PDB entry 7KQ1 | X-ray diffraction, 3.30 A resolution | chains A and B of the 6 polymer chains in the assembly

Chain A:
Name: Proliferating cell nuclear antigen
From: Homo sapiens
UniProtKB: P12004 (PCNA_HUMAN); numbering as in UniProt (aligned over 1-259)
Sequence (259 residues; each row starts with the number of its first residue):
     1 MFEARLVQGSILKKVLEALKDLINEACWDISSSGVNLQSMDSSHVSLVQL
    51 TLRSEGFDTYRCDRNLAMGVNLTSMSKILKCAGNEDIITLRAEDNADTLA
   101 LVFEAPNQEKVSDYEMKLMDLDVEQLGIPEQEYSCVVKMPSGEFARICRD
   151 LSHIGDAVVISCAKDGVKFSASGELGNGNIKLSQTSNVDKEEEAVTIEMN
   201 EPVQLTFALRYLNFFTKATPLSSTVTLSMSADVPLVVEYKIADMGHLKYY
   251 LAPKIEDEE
Disordered / not traced: 258-259
Swiss-Prot annotation at these positions:
  - DNA-binding region: Arg61 to Lys80
  - modified residue: Lys14 (N6-acetyllysine), Lys77 (N6-acetyllysine), Lys80 (N6-acetyllysine), Tyr211 (Phosphotyrosine), Lys248 (N6-acetyllysine)
  - cross-link (Glycyl lysine isopeptide (Lys-Gly)): Lys164 (interchain with G-Cter in SUMO2), Lys254 (interchain with G-Cter in SUMO2)

Chain B:
Name: Lys-arg-arg-gln-thr-ser-met-thr-asp-phe-tyr-his-ser-lys-arg
Sequence (15 residues; numbered 141 to 155; the number before each row is that of its first residue):
   141 KRRQTSMTDFYHSKR
From the paper describing this entry:
  - contacts within the chain: Thr145-Asp149, Ser146-Asp149 (backbone contact)
  - mutagenesis - Q144D, Q144K, Q144M (Kd 1.54 uM), Q144N, Q144S (Kd 1.03 uM), T145K, T145R (7-fold), M147A (Kd 7.59 uM), M147L (Kd 20.5 nM), M147V (Kd 29.3 nM), M147W (Kd 3.57 uM), T148D, T148E, F150H (Kd 159 nM), F150Y (Kd 20.2 nM): decreased binding to Proliferating cell nuclear antigen (chain A)
  - mutagenesis - S146R (2.8-fold), M147I (Kd 11.1 nM): increased binding to Proliferating cell nuclear antigen (chain A)
  - mutagenesis - S146K, Y151F (Kd 10.6 nM): unchanged binding to Proliferating cell nuclear antigen (chain A)

Interface between chain A and chain B:
Contacting residue pairs - 38 pairs, chain A then chain B:
  Met40(A) with Met147(B), hydrophobic
  His44(A) with Ser146(B), hydrogen bond (backbone-side chain); Met147(B), hydrogen bond (backbone-backbone)
  Val45(A) with Gln144(B); Thr145(B); Met147(B)
  Val123(A) with Arg155(B)
  Glu124(A) with Ser153(B), hydrogen bond
  Gln125(A) with Ser153(B); Lys154(B), hydrogen bond (backbone-backbone); Arg155(B)
  Leu126(A) with Tyr151(B), hydrophobic; His152(B); Ser153(B)
  Gly127(A) with Tyr151(B); His152(B), hydrogen bond (backbone-backbone)
  Ile128(A) with Tyr151(B), hydrophobic
  Gln131(A) with Tyr151(B), hydrogen bond
  Thr206(A) with Arg142(B), hydrogen bond
  Asp232(A) with Phe150(B)
  Pro234(A) with Met147(B), hydrophobic; Phe150(B), hydrophobic; Tyr151(B)
  Tyr250(A) with Met147(B)
  Leu251(A) with Met147(B)
  Ala252(A) with Gln144(B), hydrogen bond (backbone-side chain); Thr145(B); Met147(B)
  Pro253(A) with Gln144(B), hydrogen bond (backbone-side chain); Thr145(B), hydrogen bond (backbone-side chain)
  Lys254(A) with Arg142(B); Arg143(B); Gln144(B)
  Ile255(A) with Arg142(B); Arg143(B), hydrogen bond (backbone-backbone)
  Glu256(A) with Lys141(B); Arg142(B), salt bridge
  Asp257(A) with Lys141(B)
Interface residues without a listed pair, chain A (27 interface residues in all): Ser43, Ser46, Leu47, Pro129, Tyr133, Val233
From the paper, about this interface:
  - specific contacts: Ile128(A)-Tyr151(B) (hydrophobic contact), Gln131(A)-Tyr151(B), Tyr133(A)-Tyr151(B) (hydrophobic contact), Pro234(A)-Tyr151(B) (hydrophobic contact), Ala252(A)-Gln144(B) (hydrogen bond), Pro253(A)-Gln144(B) (hydrogen bond), Thr145(B)-Pro253(A) (backbone contact), Ser146(B)-His44(A) (hydrogen bond), Met147(B)-Val45(A) (hydrophobic contact), Met147(B)-Leu47(A) (hydrophobic contact), Met147(B)-His44(A) (backbone contact)
  - interface residues, chain A: Glu256(A), Asp257(A)
  - interface residues, chain B: Lys141(B), Arg142(B)

In short:
27 residues of chain A and 13 residues of chain B are in contact; the contacts include 11 hydrogen bonds and 1
salt bridge. Polar pairs include Glu256(A)-Arg142(B), His44(A)-Ser146(B) and Glu124(A)-Ser153(B). The authors
report hydrophobic contacts between Ile128(A) and Tyr151(B), Tyr133(A) and Tyr151(B) and Pro234(A) and
Tyr151(B) among others; a contact between Gln131(A) and Tyr151(B); hydrogen bonds between Ala252(A) and
Gln144(B), Pro253(A) and Gln144(B) and Ser146(B) and His44(A). From the paper: Q144D, Q144K and Q144M of chain
B, among others, reduce binding to Proliferating cell nuclear antigen (chain A); interface residues Glu256(A),
Asp257(A) and Lys141(B) among others; 19 substitutions were tested in all.
Chain A is Proliferating cell nuclear antigen (Homo sapiens) and chain B is
Lys-arg-arg-gln-thr-ser-met-thr-asp-phe-tyr-his-ser-lys-arg; the structure, PCNA bound to truncated peptide
mimetic, was determined by X-ray diffraction (same publication as 7KQ0).
